2GR9 - chain A; structure by X-ray diffraction, 3.10 A resolution.

# Chain A
Molecule: Pyrroline-5-carboxylate reductase 1
From: Homo sapiens
Notes: EC 1.5.1.2
Reference sequence: P32322 (P5CR1_HUMAN); numbering as in UniProt (aligned over 1-275)
Sequence (277 residues; row label = number of the first residue in the row; numbers below 1 keep their minus sign (Arg-1 is residue -1)):
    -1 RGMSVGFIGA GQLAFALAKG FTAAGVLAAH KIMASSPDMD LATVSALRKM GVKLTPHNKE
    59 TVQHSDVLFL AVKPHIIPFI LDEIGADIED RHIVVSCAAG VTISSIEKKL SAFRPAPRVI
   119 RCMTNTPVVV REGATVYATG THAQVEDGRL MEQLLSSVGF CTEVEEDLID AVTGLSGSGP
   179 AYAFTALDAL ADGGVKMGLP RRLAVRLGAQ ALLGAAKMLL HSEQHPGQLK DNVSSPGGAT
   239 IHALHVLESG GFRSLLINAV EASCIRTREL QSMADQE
Sequence notes: cloning artifact (-1 to 0)
UniProt features mapped onto this chain:
  - binding site (NADP(+)): Ile6 to Leu11, Ser34, Asn56, Ala69 to Pro72, Cys95 to Ala97
  - binding site (NADPH): Ala8, Gln10, Leu11, Ser34, Asp36, Asn56, Val70, Lys71, Ala97, Asn230
  - binding site (L-proline): Glu164, Ala237, Thr238
  - modified residue: Ser2 (N-acetylserine)
Disulfides: Cys95-Cys120
Small-molecule neighbours: NADH (NAI; 1,4-dihydronicotinamide adenine dinucleotide): Arg129, Glu130, Ser154, Ser155, Val156, Gly157, Phe158, Lys215, Leu218, His219

# In short
Chain A binds NADH. UniProt lists 15 NADP+-binding residues, 10 NADPH-binding residues and 3 L-proline-binding
residues.
Chain A is Pyrroline-5-carboxylate reductase 1 (Homo sapiens); the structure, Crystal structure of P5CR
complexed with NADH, was determined by X-ray diffraction (same publication as 2GRA and 2GER).
